PDB entry 1BJW | X-ray diffraction, 1.80 A resolution | chains A and B

== Chain A (and B) ==
Protein: Aspartate aminotransferase
Organism: Thermus thermophilus
Notes: EC 2.6.1.1; chain B of this document is another copy of the same molecule, construct and numbering; everything in this record applies to it too
Reference sequence: Q56232 (AAT_THET8); residues 1-382 here = UniProt positions 1-382
Sequence (382 residues; numbered 1 to 382; the number before each row is that of its first residue):
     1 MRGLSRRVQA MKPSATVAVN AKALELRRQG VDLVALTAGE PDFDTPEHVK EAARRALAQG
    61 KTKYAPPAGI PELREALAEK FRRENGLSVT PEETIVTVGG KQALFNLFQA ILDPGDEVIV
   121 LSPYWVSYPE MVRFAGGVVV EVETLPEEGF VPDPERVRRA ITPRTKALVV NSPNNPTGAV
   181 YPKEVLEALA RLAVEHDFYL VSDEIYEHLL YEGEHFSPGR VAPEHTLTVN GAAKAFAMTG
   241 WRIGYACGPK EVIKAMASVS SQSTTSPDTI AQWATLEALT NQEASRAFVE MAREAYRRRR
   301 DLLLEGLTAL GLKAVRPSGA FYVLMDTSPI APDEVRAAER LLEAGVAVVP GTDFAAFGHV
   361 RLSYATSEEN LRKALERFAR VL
Sequence notes: modified residue (234)
Modified residues: K234 ((2S)-2-amino-6-[[3-hydroxy-2-methyl-5-(phosphonooxymethyl)pyridin-4-yl]methylideneamino]hexanoic acid; LLP)
UniProt features mapped onto this chain:
  - binding site (L-aspartate): G39, W125, N175, R361
  - site: K12 (Important for prephenate aminotransferase activity)
  - modified residue: K234 (N6-(pyridoxal phosphate)lysine)
  - mutagenesis: K12 (K12G: 10-fold increase in Km for prephenate. Does not affect Km for oxaloacetate)

== Chain A / chain B interface ==
Contacting residue pairs - 138 pairs, chain A then chain B:
  M1(A) - T165(B)  hydrogen bond (backbone-backbone)
  M1(A) - K166(B)
  M1(A) - D197(B)  hydrogen bond (backbone-backbone)
  M1(A) - F198(B)
  R2(A) - K166(B)
  R2(A) - D197(B)  salt bridge
  R2(A) - F198(B)
  R2(A) - Y199(B)
  R2(A) - E224(B)  hydrogen bond (side chain-backbone)
  R2(A) - H225(B)  hydrogen bond
  G3(A) - I111(B)
  G3(A) - K166(B)
  G3(A) - Y199(B)  hydrogen bond (backbone-side chain)
  L4(A) - A110(B)
  L4(A) - E251(B)
  L4(A) - K254(B)
  S5(A) - Q109(B)  hydrogen bond (side chain-backbone)
  S5(A) - A110(B)  hydrogen bond (backbone-backbone)
  S5(A) - I111(B)
  S5(A) - L112(B)
  S5(A) - D113(B)
  R6(A) - D113(B)  salt bridge
  R7(A) - Q109(B)  hydrogen bond (side chain-backbone)
  R7(A) - L112(B)  hydrogen bond (side chain-backbone)
  R7(A) - A135(B)  hydrogen bond (side chain-backbone)
  V8(A) - A255(B)  hydrophobic
  V8(A) - V259(B)  hydrophobic
  M11(A) - S258(B)
  M11(A) - Q262(B)
  E40(A) - K63(B)
  E40(A) - Y64(B)  hydrogen bond (side chain-backbone)
  P41(A) - K63(B)  hydrogen bond (backbone-side chain)
  D42(A) - K63(B)
  F43(A) - K63(B)  hydrogen bond (backbone-side chain)
  D44(A) - G60(B)
  D44(A) - T62(B)  hydrogen bond
  T45(A) - T62(B)
  K50(A) - L57(B)  hydrogen bond (side chain-backbone)
  R54(A) - L57(B)
  L57(A) - K50(B)  hydrogen bond (backbone-side chain)
  L57(A) - W241(B)  hydrophobic
  G60(A) - D44(B)
  T62(A) - D44(B)  hydrogen bond
  T62(A) - T45(B)
  T62(A) - T239(B)
  T62(A) - G240(B)  hydrogen bond (backbone-backbone)
  T62(A) - W241(B)
  K63(A) - E40(B)
  K63(A) - P41(B)  hydrogen bond (side chain-backbone)
  K63(A) - D42(B)  hydrogen bond (side chain-backbone)
  K63(A) - F43(B)  hydrogen bond (side chain-backbone)
  K63(A) - T239(B)
  K63(A) - G240(B)
  Y64(A) - E40(B)  hydrogen bond (backbone-side chain)
  Y64(A) - K234(B)
  Y64(A) - T239(B)
  Y64(A) - R242(B)
  V98(A) - T264(B)
  K101(A) - S261(B)  hydrogen bond (side chain-backbone)
  K101(A) - Q262(B)
  K101(A) - S263(B)
  K101(A) - T265(B)  hydrogen bond
  Q102(A) - S263(B)  hydrogen bond (backbone-backbone)
  F105(A) - Q262(B)
  F105(A) - S263(B)
  Q109(A) - S5(B)  hydrogen bond (backbone-side chain)
  Q109(A) - R7(B)  hydrogen bond (backbone-side chain)
  Q109(A) - F134(B)
  A110(A) - L4(B)
  A110(A) - S5(B)  hydrogen bond (backbone-backbone)
  A110(A) - V8(B)
  I111(A) - G3(B)
  I111(A) - S5(B)
  L112(A) - S5(B)
  L112(A) - R7(B)  hydrogen bond (backbone-side chain)
  D113(A) - S5(B)
  D113(A) - R6(B)  salt bridge
  E130(A) - Q262(B)  hydrogen bond (backbone-side chain)
  M131(A) - Q262(B)
  F134(A) - Q109(B)
  F134(A) - V259(B)  hydrophobic
  F134(A) - Q262(B)
  A135(A) - R7(B)  hydrogen bond (backbone-side chain)
  T165(A) - M1(B)  hydrogen bond (backbone-backbone)
  K166(A) - M1(B)
  K166(A) - R2(B)
  K166(A) - G3(B)
  D197(A) - M1(B)  hydrogen bond (backbone-backbone)
  D197(A) - R2(B)  salt bridge
  F198(A) - R2(B)
  Y199(A) - R2(B)
  Y199(A) - G3(B)  hydrogen bond (side chain-backbone)
  E224(A) - R2(B)  hydrogen bond (backbone-side chain)
  H225(A) - R2(B)  hydrogen bond
  K234(A) - Y64(B)
  T239(A) - T62(B)
  T239(A) - K63(B)
  T239(A) - Y64(B)
  G240(A) - T62(B)  hydrogen bond (backbone-backbone)
  G240(A) - K63(B)
  G240(A) - D268(B)
  G240(A) - T269(B)  hydrogen bond (backbone-backbone)
  W241(A) - L57(B)  hydrophobic
  W241(A) - T62(B)
  W241(A) - D268(B)
  W241(A) - I270(B)
  R242(A) - Y64(B)
  R242(A) - T264(B)  hydrogen bond (side chain-backbone)
  R242(A) - T265(B)
  R242(A) - S266(B)  hydrogen bond (side chain-backbone)
  R242(A) - P267(B)
  R242(A) - D268(B)
  A255(A) - V8(B)
  S258(A) - M11(B)
  V259(A) - F134(B)  hydrophobic
  S261(A) - K101(B)  hydrogen bond (backbone-side chain)
  Q262(A) - M11(B)
  Q262(A) - K101(B)
  Q262(A) - F105(B)
  Q262(A) - E130(B)  hydrogen bond (side chain-backbone)
  Q262(A) - M131(B)
  Q262(A) - F134(B)
  S263(A) - K101(B)
  S263(A) - Q102(B)  hydrogen bond (backbone-backbone)
  S263(A) - F105(B)
  T264(A) - V98(B)
  T264(A) - R242(B)  hydrogen bond (backbone-side chain)
  T265(A) - K101(B)  hydrogen bond
  T265(A) - R242(B)  hydrogen bond
  S266(A) - R242(B)  hydrogen bond (backbone-side chain)
  P267(A) - R242(B)
  D268(A) - G240(B)
  D268(A) - W241(B)
  D268(A) - R242(B)
  D268(A) - D268(B)
  T269(A) - G240(B)  hydrogen bond (backbone-backbone)
  I270(A) - W241(B)
  A271(A) - D268(B)
Interface residues without a listed pair, chain A (70 interface residues in all): G39, A53, A58, F108, P114, A237, M238, E251, V252
Interface residues without a listed pair, chain B (72 interface residues in all): G39, A53, R54, F108, P114, P163, H196, A233, A237, M238, V252

== Summary ==
70 residues of chain A and 72 residues of chain B are in contact; the contacts include 48 hydrogen bonds and 4
salt bridges. Polar contacts include R2(A)-D197(B), R6(A)-D113(B) and R2(A)-E224(B). Curated annotation
(UniProt) lists 4 L-aspartate-binding residues and one mutagenesis site on chain A.
Chain A and chain B are both Aspartate aminotransferase (Thermus thermophilus); the structure, Aspartate
aminotransferase from thermus thermophilus, was determined by X-ray diffraction together with 1BKG from the
same study.
